PDB entry 2WLE | X-ray diffraction, 2.19 A resolution | chains A and C of the 3 polymer chains in the assembly

Chain A (and C):
Name: Polysialic acid O-acetyltransferase
From: Neisseria meningitidis serogroup y
Notes: chain C of this document is another copy of the same molecule, construct and numbering; everything in this record applies to it too
UniProtKB: Q93S40 (Q93S40_NEIME); residues 1-215 here = UniProt positions 1-215
Chain sequence (215 residues; each row starts with the number of its first residue):
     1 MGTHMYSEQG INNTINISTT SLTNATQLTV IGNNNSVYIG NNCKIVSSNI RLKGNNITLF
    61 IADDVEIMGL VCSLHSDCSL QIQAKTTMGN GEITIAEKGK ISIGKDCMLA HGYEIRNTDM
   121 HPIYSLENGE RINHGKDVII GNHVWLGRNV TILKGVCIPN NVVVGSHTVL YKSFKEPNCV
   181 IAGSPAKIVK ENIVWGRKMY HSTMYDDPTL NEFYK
Not modelled in the structure: 1-5, 215 (chain C: 1-4)
Differences from the reference sequence: engineered mutation Ile-67 (Asn in Q93S40)
Ligand contacts: coenzyme A (COA): Arg-116, Asp-119, His-121, Ile-123, Ile-132, Asn-133, Leu-153, Lys-154, Val-169, Tyr-171, Lys-172, Ser-184, Pro-185
UniProt features mapped onto this chain:
  - binding site (acetyl-CoA): Asp-119 to His-121, Arg-148, Lys-154, Ser-166, Tyr-171, Lys-172, Lys-190
  - mutagenesis: His-121 (H121A: Reduces activity 50-fold), Trp-145 (W145A: Reduces activity 56-fold), Tyr-171 (Y171A: Reduces activity 48-fold)
Reported in the primary citation:
  - binding site for coenzyme A: Tyr-171
  - catalytic residues: His-121, Trp-145, Arg-197 (proposed by the authors, not directly observed)
  - mutagenesis - H121A, W145A, Y171A: decreased catalytic activity

Chain A / chain C interface:
Contacting residue pairs - 48 pairs, chain A then chain C:
  Glu-92(A) / Arg-148(C)  salt bridge
  Glu-97(A) / Met-199(C)
  Glu-114(A) / Arg-148(C)
  Glu-114(A) / His-167(C)
  Arg-116(A) / Arg-148(C)
  Thr-118(A) / Met-199(C)
  Asp-119(A) / Trp-145(C)
  Met-120(A) / Met-199(C)
  His-121(A) / Met-108(C)
  His-121(A) / Trp-145(C)
  His-121(A) / Gly-196(C)
  His-121(A) / Arg-197(C)  hydrogen bond (side chain-backbone)
  His-121(A) / Met-199(C)
  Pro-122(A) / Trp-195(C)
  Pro-122(A) / Gly-196(C)  hydrogen bond (backbone-backbone)
  Pro-122(A) / Arg-197(C)
  Pro-122(A) / Lys-198(C)
  Pro-122(A) / Met-199(C)
  Ile-123(A) / Trp-145(C)  hydrophobic
  Ile-123(A) / Ile-193(C)  hydrophobic
  Ile-123(A) / Val-194(C)
  Tyr-124(A) / Ile-193(C)
  Tyr-124(A) / Val-194(C)  hydrogen bond (backbone-backbone)
  Tyr-124(A) / Lys-198(C)
  Tyr-124(A) / His-201(C)
  Tyr-124(A) / Thr-203(C)
  Tyr-124(A) / Met-204(C)
  Tyr-124(A) / Leu-210(C)  hydrophobic
  Ser-125(A) / Asn-192(C)
  Leu-126(A) / Asn-192(C)  hydrogen bond (backbone-backbone)
  Leu-126(A) / Ile-193(C)
  Leu-126(A) / Val-194(C)  hydrophobic
  Leu-126(A) / Met-204(C)  hydrophobic
  Leu-126(A) / Tyr-214(C)  hydrophobic
  Asn-128(A) / Tyr-205(C)
  Gly-129(A) / Thr-203(C)
  Gly-129(A) / Met-204(C)  hydrogen bond (backbone-backbone)
  Gly-129(A) / Tyr-205(C)
  Glu-130(A) / Thr-203(C)
  Arg-131(A) / Met-199(C)  hydrogen bond
  Ile-132(A) / Lys-190(C)
  Ile-132(A) / Ile-193(C)  hydrophobic
  Thr-151(A) / His-167(C)  hydrogen bond
  Tyr-171(A) / Gly-165(C)
  Tyr-171(A) / Ser-166(C)
  Tyr-171(A) / Ala-182(C)
  Ser-184(A) / Gly-183(C)
  Ser-184(A) / Ser-184(C)  hydrogen bond (side chain-backbone)
Interface residues without a listed pair, chain A (22 interface residues in all): Val-169
Interface residues without a listed pair, chain C (30 interface residues in all): Asn-149, Val-163, Asn-178, Val-180, Ser-202, Phe-213

Summary:
22 residues of chain A face 30 of chain C across their interface; the contacts include 8 hydrogen bonds and 1
salt bridge. Among the polar pairs are Glu-92(A)/Arg-148(C), His-121(A)/Arg-197(C) and Arg-131(A)/Met-199(C).
Chain A binds coenzyme A. From the paper: catalytic residues His-121(A), Trp-145(A) and Arg-197(A); H121A,
W145A and Y171A of chain A reduce catalytic activity.
Both chains are Polysialic acid O-acetyltransferase (Neisseria meningitidis serogroup y). Entry 2WLE
(Crystallographic analysis of the polysialic acid O-acetyltransferase OatWY) was determined by X-ray
diffraction, deposited together with 2WLD, 2WLC, 2WLF and 2WLG.
